7S79 - chains A and B of the 3 polymer chains in the assembly; structure by X-ray diffraction, 1.53 A resolution.

# Chain A
Protein: HLA class I histocompatibility antigen, B-7 alpha chain
Organism: Homo sapiens
UniProt: P01889 (1B07_HUMAN); residues 1-275 here correspond to UniProt positions 25-299 (UniProt number = residue number + 24)
Sequence (275 residues; numbered 1 to 275; the number before each row is that of its first residue):
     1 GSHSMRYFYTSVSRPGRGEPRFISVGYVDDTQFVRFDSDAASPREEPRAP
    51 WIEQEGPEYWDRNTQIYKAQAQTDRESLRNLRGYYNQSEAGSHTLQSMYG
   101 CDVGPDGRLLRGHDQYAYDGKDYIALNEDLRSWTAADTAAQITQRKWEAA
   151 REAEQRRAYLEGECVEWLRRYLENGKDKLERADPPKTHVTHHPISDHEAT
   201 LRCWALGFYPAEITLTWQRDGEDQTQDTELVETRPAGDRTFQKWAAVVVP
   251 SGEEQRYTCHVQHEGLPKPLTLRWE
Curated features (UniProtKB/Swiss-Prot):
  - region: E275 (Connecting peptide)
  - motif: S77 to G83 (Bw6 motif)
  - binding site (a peptide antigen): N63, Y84, T143, K146, E152, Y159, Y171
  - glycosylation: N86 (N-linked (GlcNAc...) asparagine)
Cystine bridges: C101-C164, C203-C259

# Chain B
Protein: Beta-2-microglobulin
Organism: Homo sapiens
UniProt: P61769 (B2MG_HUMAN); residues 1-99 here correspond to UniProt positions 21-119 (UniProt number = residue number + 20)
Sequence (100 residues; row label = number of the first residue in the row; numbering starts at 0):
     0 MIQRTPKIQVYSRHPAENGKSNFLNCYVSGFHPSDIEVDLLKNGERIEKV
    50 EHSDLSFSKDWSFYLLYYTEFTPTEKDEYACRVNHVTLSQPKIVKWDRDM
Sequence notes: initiating methionine (0)
Curated features (UniProtKB/Swiss-Prot):
  - modified residue: Q2 (Pyrrolidone carboxylic acid)
  - glycosylation: I1 (N-linked (Glc) (glycation) isoleucine), K19 (N-linked (Glc) (glycation) lysine), K41 (N-linked (Glc) (glycation) lysine), K48 (N-linked (Glc) (glycation) lysine), K58 (N-linked (Glc) (glycation) lysine), K91 (N-linked (Glc) (glycation) lysine), K94 (N-linked (Glc) (glycation) lysine)
Cystine bridges: C25-C80
Ion coordination: Na+: H84, L87

# Chain A / chain B interface
Pairs across the interface (54; chain A residue first):
  F8(A) with F56(B), hydrophobic
  Y9(A) with F56(B)
  T10(A) with L54(B); F56(B); F62(B)
  V12(A) with S33(B)
  I23(A) with L54(B)
  V25(A) with D53(B); L54(B); S55(B)
  Y27(A) with S55(B), hydrogen bond; Y63(B), hydrogen bond
  Q32(A) with D53(B), hydrogen bond
  R35(A) with D53(B), salt bridge
  R48(A) with D53(B), salt bridge
  S92(A) with M0(B)
  H93(A) with M0(B)
  Q96(A) with H31(B), hydrogen bond; F56(B); W60(B), hydrogen bond (side chain-backbone); F62(B)
  S97(A) with F56(B)
  M98(A) with W60(B), hydrophobic
  Q115(A) with W60(B)
  Y116(A) with W60(B)
  A117(A) with W60(B), hydrophobic
  D119(A) with M0(B); I1(B); H31(B)
  G120(A) with H31(B)
  D122(A) with W60(B), hydrogen bond
  H192(A) with D98(B), salt bridge
  R202(A) with D98(B), hydrogen bond (side chain-backbone)
  W204(A) with D98(B); M99(B)
  L206(A) with P14(B), hydrophobic
  V231(A) with Q8(B)
  E232(A) with K6(B), salt bridge; Q8(B), hydrogen bond (backbone-side chain)
  R234(A) with Q8(B), hydrogen bond; Y10(B); M99(B), hydrogen bond (side chain-backbone)
  P235(A) with Y10(B), hydrogen bond (backbone-side chain); N24(B); Y26(B)
  A236(A) with R12(B), hydrogen bond (backbone-side chain); N24(B), hydrogen bond (backbone-side chain)
  G237(A) with R12(B), hydrogen bond (backbone-side chain); L65(B)
  D238(A) with R12(B)
  Q242(A) with Y10(B); S11(B), hydrogen bond (side chain-backbone); R12(B), hydrogen bond (side chain-backbone)
  W244(A) with M99(B), hydrogen bond (side chain-backbone)
Also at the interface, not in a pair above, chain A (38 interface residues in all): T94, K121, E229, T233
Also at the interface, not in a pair above, chain B (28 interface residues in all): H13, S28, P32, S57, K58, D59

# In short
38 residues of chain A and 28 residues of chain B are in contact; the contacts include 17 hydrogen bonds and 4
salt bridges. Polar contacts include R35(A)-D53(B), R48(A)-D53(B) and H192(A)-D98(B). Curated annotation
(UniProt) lists 7 peptide antigen-binding residues on chain A.
Chain A is HLA class I histocompatibility antigen, B-7 alpha chain and chain B is Beta-2-microglobulin, both
from Homo sapiens; the structure, Structure of HLA-B*07:02 in complex with synthetic phosphono-mll peptide
analog, was determined by X-ray diffraction (same publication as 7RZD, 7RZJ, 7S7D, 7S7E, 7S7F, 7S8A and 4
further entries).
